Entry 1UKA (X-ray diffraction, 1.70 A resolution); this record covers chain A.

Chain A:
Molecule: 2-hydroxy-6-oxo-7-methylocta-2,4-dienoate hydrolase
Source organism: Pseudomonas fluorescens
Notes: EC 3.7.1.9
UniProt: P96965 (P96965_PSEFL); numbering as in UniProt (aligned over 1-282)
Amino-acid sequence (282 residues; numbered 1 to 282; the number before each row is that of its first residue):
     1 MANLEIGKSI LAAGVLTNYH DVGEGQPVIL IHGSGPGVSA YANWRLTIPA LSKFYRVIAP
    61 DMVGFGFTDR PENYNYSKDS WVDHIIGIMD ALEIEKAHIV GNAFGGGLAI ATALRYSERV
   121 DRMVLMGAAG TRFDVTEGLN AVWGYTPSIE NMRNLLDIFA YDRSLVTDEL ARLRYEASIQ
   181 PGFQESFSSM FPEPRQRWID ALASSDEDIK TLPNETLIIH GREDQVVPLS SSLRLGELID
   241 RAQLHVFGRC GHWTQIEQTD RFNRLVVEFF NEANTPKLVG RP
Disordered / not traced: 1-2, 274-282
Sequence notes: engineered mutation Ala-103 (Ser in P96965)
Small-molecule neighbours: 2-methylbutanoic acid (SMB): Gly-33, Ser-34, Ala-103, Phe-104, Ala-129, Leu-139, Val-142, Trp-143, Phe-159, Val-226, Val-227, His-252

In short:
Bound to chain A: 2-methylbutanoic acid.
Chain A is 2-hydroxy-6-oxo-7-methylocta-2,4-dienoate hydrolase (Pseudomonas fluorescens); the structure,
Crystal structure of a meta-cleavage product hydrolase (CumD) complexed with (S)-2-methylbutyrate, was
determined by X-ray diffraction, deposited together with 1UK6, 1UK7, 1UK8, 1UK9 and 1UKB.
